4O9U - chains E and F of the 6 polymer chains in the assembly; structure by X-ray diffraction, 6.93 A resolution (low resolution: residue-level contacts below are approximate; hydrogen-bond / salt-bridge calls are withheld).

# Chain E (and F)
Name: NAD/NADP transhydrogenase alpha subunit 1
From: Thermus thermophilus
Notes: chain F of this document is another copy of the same molecule, construct and numbering; everything in this record applies to it too
UniProt: Q72GR8 (Q72GR8_THET2); numbering as in UniProt (aligned over 1-375)
Chain sequence (384 residues; numbered -8 to 375; the number before each row is that of its first residue; numbers below 1 keep their minus sign (Met-8 is residue -8)):
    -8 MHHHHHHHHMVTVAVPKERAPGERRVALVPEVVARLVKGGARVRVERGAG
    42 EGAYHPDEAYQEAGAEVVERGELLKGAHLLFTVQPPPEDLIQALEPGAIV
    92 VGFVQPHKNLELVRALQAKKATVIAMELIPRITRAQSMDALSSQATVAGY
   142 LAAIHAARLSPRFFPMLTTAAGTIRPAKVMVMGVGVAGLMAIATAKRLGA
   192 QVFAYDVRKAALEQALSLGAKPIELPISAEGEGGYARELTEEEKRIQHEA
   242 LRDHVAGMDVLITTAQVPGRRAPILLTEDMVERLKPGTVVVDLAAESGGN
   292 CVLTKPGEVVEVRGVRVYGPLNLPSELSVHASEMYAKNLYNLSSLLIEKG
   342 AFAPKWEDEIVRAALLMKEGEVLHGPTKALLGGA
Not modelled in the structure: -8 to 0, 373-375 (chain F: -8 to 0, 223-226, 374-375)
Differences from the reference sequence: expression tag (-8 to 0)
Ligand contacts:
  - NAD (nicotinamide-adenine-dinucleotide): Arg122, Leu132, Ala136, Met173, Gly174, Val175, Gly176, Val177, Tyr196, Asp197, Val198, Arg199, Arg228, Leu230, Lys235, Thr255, Ala256, Gln257, Pro264, Leu266
  - NADP (NAP; NADP nicotinamide-adenine-dinucleotide phosphate): Arg122, Thr124, Gln127, Asp130, Ser133

# Chain E / chain F interface
Residue-residue contacts (70; chain E residue first):
  Arg15(E) with Arg307(F)
  Tyr45(E) with Pro277(F); Glu302(F); Arg307(F)
  Gln127(E) with Ala161(F)
  Ser128(E) with Ala161(F)
  Val138(E) with Phe154(F)
  Tyr141(E) with Ala148(F); Arg153(F); Phe154(F); Phe155(F)
  Ile145(E) with Ile145(F); Ala148(F); Arg149(F); Leu189(F)
  His146(E) with Arg149(F)
  Ala148(E) with Tyr141(F); Leu142(F); Ile145(F)
  Arg149(E) with Ile145(F); His146(F); Arg149(F)
  Ser151(E) with Leu318(F)
  Pro152(E) with Glu317(F); Leu318(F); Ser319(F); Val320(F); His321(F)
  Arg153(E) with Tyr141(F); Leu318(F); Val320(F); His321(F)
  Phe154(E) with Val138(F); Tyr141(F); Leu318(F); His321(F); Met325(F)
  Phe155(E) with Tyr141(F)
  Pro156(E) with Tyr141(F); Arg188(F)
  Leu158(E) with Met181(F)
  Ala161(E) with Ser128(F)
  Ala162(E) with Lys328(F)
  Gly163(E) with Lys328(F)
  Thr164(E) with Lys328(F)
  Ile165(E) with His321(F); Glu324(F); Met325(F)
  Arg166(E) with His321(F)
  Arg188(E) with Pro156(F); Arg188(F); Leu189(F); Gly190(F)
  Leu189(E) with Ile145(F); Thr185(F); Arg188(F)
  Gly190(E) with Arg188(F)
  Gly278(E) with Tyr45(F)
  Arg307(E) with Tyr45(F)
  Glu317(E) with Pro152(F)
  Leu318(E) with Ser151(F); Pro152(F); Arg153(F); Phe154(F)
  Val320(E) with Pro152(F)
  His321(E) with Arg153(F); Phe154(F); Ile165(F)
  Met325(E) with Thr160(F); Ala162(F)
Also at the interface, not in a pair above, chain E (41 interface residues in all): Thr137, Leu142, Thr160, Thr185, Pro277, Gly305, Ser319, Asn329
Also at the interface, not in a pair above, chain F (42 interface residues in all): Arg15, Gln127, Thr137, Gly278, Gly305, Asn329, Asn332

# Summary
41 residues of chain E and 42 residues of chain F are in contact. Ligands of chain E: NADP and NAD.
Chain E and chain F are both NAD/NADP transhydrogenase alpha subunit 1 (Thermus thermophilus); the structure,
Mechanism of transhydrogenase coupling proton translocation and hydride transfer, was determined by X-ray
diffraction (same publication as 4O9P and 4O9T).
